PDB entry 6OKP | electron microscopy, 3.28 A resolution | chains A and E of the 14 polymer chains in the assembly

[Chain A]
Molecule: Envelope glycoprotein gp41
Source organism: Human immunodeficiency virus 1
Reference sequence: B3UEZ6 (B3UEZ6_9HIV1); residues 512-664 here correspond to UniProt positions 516-668 (UniProt number = residue number + 4)
Amino-acid sequence (153 residues; row label = number of the first residue in the row):
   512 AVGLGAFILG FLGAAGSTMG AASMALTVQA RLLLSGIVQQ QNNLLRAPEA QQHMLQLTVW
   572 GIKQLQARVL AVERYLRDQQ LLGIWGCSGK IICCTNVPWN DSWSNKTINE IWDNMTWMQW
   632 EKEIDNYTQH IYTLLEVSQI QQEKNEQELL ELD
Unresolved in the structure: 512-519, 535-561
Cystine bridges: Cys598-Cys604
Glycans and other covalent adducts: N-acetylglucosamine (NAG) linked to Asn616, Asn637
Differences from the reference sequence: conflict Pro559 (Ile563 in B3UEZ6), Cys605 (Thr609 in B3UEZ6)

[Chain E]
Molecule: Envelope glycoprotein gp120
Source organism: Human immunodeficiency virus 1
Reference sequence: B3UES2 (B3UES2_9HIV1); the construct lacks a stretch of the UniProt sequence and is renumbered around it, so the offset changes along the chain: 31-138 = UniProt 29-136; 152-185 = UniProt 154-187; 187-309 = UniProt 196-318; 312-321 = UniProt 319-328; 3 more segments
Amino-acid sequence (516 residues; each row starts with the number of its first residue; note: 20 numbers in that range are skipped by the numbering (no residue carries them; nothing is unmodelled there); a row labelled like 138A-138Q holds insertion residues (138A, then the next letters in order); numbers below 1 keep their minus sign (Met-4 is residue -4)):
    -4 MDAMKRGLCC VLLLCGAVFV SPSQEIHARF RRGARAAKKW VTVYYGVPVW KEATTTLFCA
    56 SDAKAYDTEV HNVWATHACV PTDPNPQEIV LGNVTENFNM WKNNMVEQMH EDIISLWDQS
   116 LKPCVKLTPL CVTLNCNNVN TNN
138A-138Q TNNSTNATISDWEKMET
   152 GEMKNCSFNV TTSIRDKIKK EYALFYKLDV VPLE
185A-185H NKNNINNT
   187 NITNYRLINC NTSVITQACP KVSFEPIPIH YCAPAGFAIL KCNSKTFNGS GPCTNVSTVQ
   247 CTHGIRPVVS TQLLLNGSLA EEEIVIRSEN ITDNAKTIIV QLNEAVEINC TRPNNNTRKS
   307 IHI
   312 GPGRAFYATG
  321A D
   322 IIGNIRQAHC NISKARWNET LGQIVAKLEE QFPNKTI
   360 IFNHSSGGDP EIVTHSFNCG GEFFYCNTTP LFNSTWNNTR T
   404 DDYPTGGEQN ITLQCRIKQI INMWQGVGKA MYAPPIRGQI RCSSNITGLL LTRDGGRDQN
   464 GTETFRPGGG NMRDNWRSEL YKYKVVKIEP LGIAPTACKR RV
Unresolved in the structure: -4 to 31, 138A-138Q, 185A-185H
Cystine bridges: Cys54-Cys74, Cys126-Cys196, Cys296-Cys331, Cys378-Cys445
Glycans and other covalent adducts: N-acetylglucosamine (NAG) linked to Asn88, Asn156, Asn160, Asn197, Asn234, Asn241, Asn276, Asn295, Asn301, Asn339, Asn355, Asn362, Asn386, Asn396, Asn413; glycan linked to Asn137, Asn262, Asn332, Asn392, Asn448
Differences from the reference sequence: expression tag (-4 to 30); conflict Cys501 (Ala505 in B3UES2)
What the authors report for this chain:
  - post-translational modification sites: Asn262, Asn295, Asn332, Asn448

[How chain A and chain E interact]
Pairs across the interface (6; chain A residue first):
  Glu659(A) - Tyr39(E)
  Glu659(A) - Thr499(E)
  Glu662(A) - Cys501(E)
  Glu662(A) - Lys502(E)
  Glu662(A) - Arg504(E)  salt bridge
  Leu663(A) - Ala500(E)
Other interface residues (no listed pair), chain A (4 interface residues in all): Leu661

[Overview]
Chain A and chain E form an interface of 4 and 6 residues respectively, with 1 salt bridge. The salt-bridged
pair is Glu662(A)-Arg504(E). Covalently linked N-acetylglucosamine: at Asn616(A) and Asn637(A).
N-acetylglucosamine is covalently linked to Asn88(E), Asn156(E), Asn160(E), Asn197(E), Asn234(E) and Asn241(E)
and 9 more. The paper reports modification sites Asn262(E), Asn295(E) and Asn332(E) among others.
Chain A is Envelope glycoprotein gp41 and chain E is Envelope glycoprotein gp120, both from Human
immunodeficiency virus 1; the structure, B41 SOSIP.664 in complex with the silent-face antibody SF12 and
V3-targeting antibody 10-1074, was determined by electron microscopy together with 6OKQ from the same study.
